Entry 7ATH (X-ray diffraction, 2.34 A resolution); this record covers chain AAA.

== Chain AAA ==
Name: UipA
Organism: Microbacterium sp
UniProtKB: A0A3Q9JIL7 (A0A3Q9JIL7_9MICO); numbering as in UniProt (aligned over 95-281)
Sequence (206 residues; row label = number of the first residue in the row):
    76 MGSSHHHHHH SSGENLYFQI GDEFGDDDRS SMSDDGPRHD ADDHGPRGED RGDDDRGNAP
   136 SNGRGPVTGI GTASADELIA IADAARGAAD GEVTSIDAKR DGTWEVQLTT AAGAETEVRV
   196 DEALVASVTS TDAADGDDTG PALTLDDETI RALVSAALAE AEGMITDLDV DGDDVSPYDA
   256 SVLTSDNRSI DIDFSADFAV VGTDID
Disordered / not traced: 76-142, 212-213, 281
Differences from the reference sequence: initiating methionine (76); expression tag (77-94)
Ion coordination: Zn2+ site 1 near D221 (its only coordinating residue here); Zn2+ site 2 near D222 (its only coordinating residue here); Zn2+ site 3: D248, S251, D254; Zn2+ site 4 near D268 (its only coordinating residue here)

== Summary ==
D248, S251 and D254 coordinate Zn2+ site 3.
Chain AAA is UipA (Microbacterium sp); the structure, Crystal structure of UipA, was determined by X-ray
diffraction, deposited together with 7ATK.
